PDB entry 7YRY | electron microscopy, 3.00 A resolution | chains C and E of the 8 polymer chains in the assembly

== Chain C ==
Protein: ATP synthase subunit alpha
From: Acinetobacter baumannii AB5075
Notes: EC 7.1.2.2
UniProtKB: A3M142 (ATPA_ACIBT); numbering as in UniProt (aligned over 1-514)
Amino-acid sequence (514 residues; numbered 1 to 514; the number before each row is that of its first residue):
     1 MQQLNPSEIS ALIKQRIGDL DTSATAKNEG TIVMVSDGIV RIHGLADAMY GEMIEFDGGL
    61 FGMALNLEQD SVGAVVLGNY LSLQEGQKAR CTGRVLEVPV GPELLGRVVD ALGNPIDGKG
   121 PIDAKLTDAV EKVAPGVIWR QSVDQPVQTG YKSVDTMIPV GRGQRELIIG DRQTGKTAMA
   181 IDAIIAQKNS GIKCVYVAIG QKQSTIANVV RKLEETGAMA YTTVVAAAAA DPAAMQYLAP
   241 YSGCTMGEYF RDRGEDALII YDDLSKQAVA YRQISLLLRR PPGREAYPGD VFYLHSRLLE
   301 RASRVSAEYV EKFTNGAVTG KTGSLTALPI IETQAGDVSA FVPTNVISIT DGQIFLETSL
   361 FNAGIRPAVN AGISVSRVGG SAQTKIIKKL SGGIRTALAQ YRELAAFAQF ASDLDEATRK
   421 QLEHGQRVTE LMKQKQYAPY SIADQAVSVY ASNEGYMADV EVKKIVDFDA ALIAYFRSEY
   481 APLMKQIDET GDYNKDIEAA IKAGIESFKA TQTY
Disordered / not traced: 1-25
Ion coordination: Mg2+: Thr177 (together with ATP)
Small-molecule neighbours: ATP (adenosine-5'-triphosphate): Asp171, Arg172, Gln173, Thr174, Gly175, Lys176, Thr177, Ala178, Glu332, Phe361, Arg366, Pro367, Gln434, Lys435, Gln436
UniProt features mapped onto this chain:
  - binding site (ATP): Gly170 to Thr177
  - site: Ser374 (Required for activity)

== Chain E ==
Protein: ATP synthase subunit beta
From: Acinetobacter baumannii AB5075
UniProtKB: A3M144 (ATPB_ACIBT); numbering as in UniProt (aligned over 2-464)
Amino-acid sequence (470 residues; each row starts with the number of its first residue; numbers below 1 keep their minus sign (Met-5 is residue -5)):
    -5 MHHHHHHSSG RIIQIIGAVI DVEFERTSVP KIYDALQVDG TETTLEVQQQ LGDGVVRTIA
    55 MGSTEGLKRG LTVTSTNAPI SVPVGTATLG RIMDVLGRPI DEAGPVATEE RLPIHRQAPS
   115 YAEQAASTDL LETGIKVIDL LCPFAKGGKV GLFGGAGVGK TVNMMELINN IAKAHSGLSV
   175 FAGVGERTRE GNDFYHEMKD SNVLDKVAMV YGQMNEPPGN RLRVALTGLT MAEYFRDEKD
   235 ENGKGRDVLL FVDNIYRYTL AGTEVSALLG RMPSAVGYQP TLAEEMGVLQ ERITSTKSGS
   295 ITSIQAVYVP ADDLTDPSPA TTFAHLDATV VLSRDIASSG IYPAIDPLDS TSRQLDPLVV
   355 GQEHYEIARA VQNVLQRYKE LKDIIAILGM DELAEEDKLV VYRARKIQRF FSQPFHVAEV
   415 FTGAPGKLVP LKETIRGFKG LLAGEYDHIP EQAFYMVGGI DEVIAKAEKL
Disordered / not traced: -5 to 1
Sequence notes: initiating methionine (-5); expression tag (-4 to 1)
UniProt features mapped onto this chain:
  - binding site (ATP): Gly148 to Thr155

== How chain C and chain E interact ==
Pairs across the interface (55; chain C residue first):
  Gly44(C) with Arg63(E)
  Leu45(C) with Arg63(E), hydrogen bond (backbone-side chain)
  Ala46(C) with Arg63(E)
  Asp47(C) with Lys62(E)
  Ala48(C) with Lys62(E)
  Met49(C) with Leu61(E)
  Tyr50(C) with Glu59(E); Leu61(E), hydrogen bond (backbone-backbone)
  Asn66(C) with Ile10(E)
  Leu67(C) with Gln8(E); Ile9(E), hydrogen bond (backbone-backbone)
  Glu68(C) with Ile7(E); Ile10(E); Arg63(E), hydrogen bond (backbone-side chain)
  Gln69(C) with Ile7(E); Gln8(E); Arg63(E)
  Val72(C) with Arg63(E)
  Glu131(C) with Glu59(E)
  Ala134(C) with Asn209(E)
  Val137(C) with Ile94(E), hydrophobic; Asn186(E); Tyr205(E), hydrophobic
  Ile138(C) with Tyr189(E), hydrophobic
  Arg140(C) with Thr182(E); Asn186(E), hydrogen bond (backbone-side chain)
  Gln141(C) with Asn186(E)
  Ser142(C) with Asp187(E)
  Arg165(C) with Arg181(E)
  Arg284(C) with Val270(E)
  Gly289(C) with Glu258(E)
  Phe292(C) with Arg215(E); Arg251(E); Glu258(E)
  Tyr293(C) with Asn209(E); Glu210(E); Arg215(E); Glu258(E), hydrogen bond (backbone-side chain)
  Ser296(C) with Met208(E), hydrogen bond (side chain-backbone); Asn209(E)
  Arg297(C) with Asn209(E)
  Glu300(C) with Thr182(E), hydrogen bond; Met208(E); Asn209(E)
  Ser348(C) with Arg181(E), hydrogen bond (backbone-side chain); Arg251(E), hydrogen bond (backbone-side chain)
  Ile349(C) with Arg181(E); Met208(E), hydrophobic
  Thr350(C) with Arg181(E), hydrogen bond (backbone-side chain)
  Val375(C) with Arg328(E)
  Arg377(C) with Ala150(E); Arg181(E)
  Phe407(C) with Ile381(E), hydrophobic
  Asp415(C) with Ala380(E), hydrogen bond (backbone-backbone)
  Thr418(C) with Ala380(E)
Other interface residues (no listed pair), chain C (48 interface residues in all): Ser71, Trp139, Val143, Arg280, Pro281, Asp290, Ser339, Ile347, Asp351, Gly372, Ser374, Val378, Leu414
Other interface residues (no listed pair), chain E (42 interface residues in all): Gly11, Thr58, Gly60, Asp95, Glu96, Gly151, Arg183, Glu184, Pro211, Leu254, Ala261, Leu262, Gly264, Tyr302, Ala305, Asp377

== Summary ==
Chain C and chain E form an interface of 48 and 42 residues respectively; the contacts include 12 hydrogen
bonds. Polar pairs include Leu45(C)-Arg63(E), Glu68(C)-Arg63(E) and Arg140(C)-Asn186(E). Bound to chain C:
ATP.
Here chain C is ATP synthase subunit alpha and chain E is ATP synthase subunit beta, both from Acinetobacter
baumannii AB5075. Entry 7YRY (F1-ATPase of Acinetobacter baumannii) was determined by electron microscopy.
